7QR3 - chains A and C of the 4 polymer chains in the assembly; structure by X-ray diffraction, 2.18 A resolution.

[Chain A]
Protein: U1 small nuclear ribonucleoprotein A
From: Homo sapiens
UniProt: M0R221 (M0R221_HUMAN); residues 1-91 here correspond to UniProt positions 7-97 (UniProt number = residue number + 6)
Amino-acid sequence (91 residues; each row starts with the number of its first residue):
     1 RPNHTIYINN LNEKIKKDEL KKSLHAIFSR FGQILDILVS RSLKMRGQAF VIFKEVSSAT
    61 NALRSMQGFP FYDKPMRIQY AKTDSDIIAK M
Differences from the reference sequence: conflict His25 (Tyr31 in M0R221), Arg30 (Gln36 in M0R221)

[Chain C]
Molecule: chimpanzee CPEB3 ribozyme
Sequence (69 nucleotides; each row starts with the number of its first residue):
     1 GGGGGCCACA GCAGAAGCGU UCACGUCGCG GCCCCUGUCA GCCAUUGCAC UCCGGCUGCG
    61 AAUUCUGCU
Bound ions: K+: U46 (shared with 1 residue of chain B)
From the paper describing this entry:
  - self-association interface (contacts with another copy of this molecule); pairs are residue here / residue on that copy: C22-U26, C22-U20, A23-U26, C24-G25
  - contacts within the chain: C7-G30, U21-C24, G28-A62, C18-A62

[Chain A / chain C interface]
Pairs across the interface - 7 pairs, chain A then chain C:
  Asn12(A) - G41(C)  hydrogen bond to the sugar
  Lys14(A) - G41(C)  phosphate contact
  Lys14(A) - C42(C)  phosphate contact
  Ile15(A) - G41(C)  sugar contact
  Tyr72(A) - G41(C)  sugar contact
  Asp73(A) - G41(C)  base contact
  Asp73(A) - C42(C)  sugar contact
Interface residues without a listed pair, chain A (6 interface residues in all): Ser23
Interface residues without a listed pair, chain C (4 interface residues in all): A40, G58

[Overview]
The interface between chain A and chain C involves 6 residues on one side and 4 on the other, with 1 hydrogen
bond. Its one hydrogen-bonded contact is Asn12(A)-G41(C). From the paper: a self-association interface
involving C22(C), A23(C) and C24(C) among others; contacts within the chain involving C7(C), G30(C) and U21(C)
among others.
Chain A is U1 small nuclear ribonucleoprotein A (Homo sapiens) and chain C is chimpanzee CPEB3 ribozyme; the
structure, Chimpanzee CPEB3 HDV-like ribozyme, was determined by X-ray diffraction (same publication as 7QR4).
